Entry 5W8A (X-ray diffraction, 2.00 A resolution); this record covers chain A.

[Chain A]
Protein: Autoinducer synthase
Source organism: Bradyrhizobium japonicum
UniProt: A0A0N0C224 (A0A0N0C224_BRAJP); residues 1-219 here = UniProt positions 1-219
Chain sequence (221 residues; each row starts with the number of its first residue; numbers below 1 keep their minus sign (Gly-1 is residue -1)):
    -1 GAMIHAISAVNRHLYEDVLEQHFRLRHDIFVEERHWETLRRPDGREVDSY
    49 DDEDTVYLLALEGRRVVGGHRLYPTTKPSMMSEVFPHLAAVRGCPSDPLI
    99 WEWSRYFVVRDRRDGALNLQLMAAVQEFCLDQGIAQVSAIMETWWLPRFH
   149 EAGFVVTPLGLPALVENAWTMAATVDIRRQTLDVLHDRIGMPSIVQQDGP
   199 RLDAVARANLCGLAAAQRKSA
Unresolved in the structure: 210-219
Sequence notes: expression tag (-1 to 0)
Small-molecule neighbours:
  - isopentyl-Coenzyme A (A1S): Ile27, Phe28, Glu31, Arg32, Trp34, Trp101, Ser102, Arg103, Tyr104, Phe105, Val106, Arg110, Arg111, Asp112, Gly113, Asn116, Ala137, Met139, Trp142, Trp143, Arg146, Phe147
  - S-adenosylmethionine (SAM): Trp34, Thr36, Leu37, Asp46, Tyr48, Met78, Val82, Phe83, Trp101, Ser102, Arg103, Ile138, Met139, Glu140, Val163, Glu164, Thr168
From the paper describing this entry:
  - binding site for S-adenosylmethionine: Trp34, Thr36, Leu37, Asp46, Met78, Val82, Phe83, Ser102, Arg103, Ile138
  - mutagenesis - W34A (25-fold), D46A (100-fold), M78A (20-fold), W101A, W101F, R103A (33-fold), Y104A (33-fold), M139A, W142A, W142F, W143A, W143F (112-fold), F147A (12-fold): decreased catalytic activity
  - binding site for isopentyl-Coenzyme A: Trp34, Tyr104, Met139, Trp143
  - catalytic residues: Glu140 (proposed by the authors, not directly observed)

[In short]
Bound to chain A: S-adenosylmethionine and isopentyl-Coenzyme A. From the paper: the catalytic residue Glu140;
W34A, D46A and M78A, among others, reduce catalytic activity; 13 substitutions were tested in all.
Chain A is Autoinducer synthase (Bradyrhizobium japonicum); the structure, The structure of a COA-dependent
acyl-homoserine lactone synthase, BjaI, with SAM and isopentyl-CoA, was determined by X-ray diffraction,
deposited together with 5W8C, 5W8D, 5W8E and 5W8G.
